PDB entry 8U1H | electron microscopy, 3.00 A resolution | chains C and D of the 7 polymer chains in the assembly

# Chain C
Molecule: ATP synthase subunit alpha
From: Bacillus sp. PS3
UniProt: A0A0M3VGF9 (A0A0M3VGF9_BACP3); residues 1-502 here = UniProt positions 1-502
Amino-acid sequence (502 residues; each row starts with the number of its first residue):
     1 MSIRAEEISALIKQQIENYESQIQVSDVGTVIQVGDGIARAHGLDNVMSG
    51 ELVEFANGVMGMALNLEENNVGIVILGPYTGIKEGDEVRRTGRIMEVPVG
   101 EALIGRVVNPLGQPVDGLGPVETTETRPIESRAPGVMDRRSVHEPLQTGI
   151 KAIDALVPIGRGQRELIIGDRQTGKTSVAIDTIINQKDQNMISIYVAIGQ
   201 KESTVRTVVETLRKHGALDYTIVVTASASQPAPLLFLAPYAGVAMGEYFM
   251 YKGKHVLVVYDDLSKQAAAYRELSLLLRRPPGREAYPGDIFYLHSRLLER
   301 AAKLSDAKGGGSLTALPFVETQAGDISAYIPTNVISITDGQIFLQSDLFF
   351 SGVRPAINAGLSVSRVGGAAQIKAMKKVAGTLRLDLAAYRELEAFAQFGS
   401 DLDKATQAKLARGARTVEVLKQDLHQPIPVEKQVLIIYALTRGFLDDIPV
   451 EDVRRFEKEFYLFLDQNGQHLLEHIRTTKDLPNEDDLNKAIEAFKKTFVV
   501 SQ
Unresolved in the structure: 1-25, 499-502
Construct notes: engineered mutation Ser193 (Cys in A0A0M3VGF9), Phe463 (Trp in A0A0M3VGF9)
Bound ions: Mg2+: Thr176 (together with AMP-PNP)
Residues lining bound ligands:
  - ADP (adenosine-5'-diphosphate): Ser364, Arg365, Val366
  - AMP-PNP (ANP; phosphoaminophosphonic acid-adenylate ester): Arg171, Gln172, Thr173, Gly174, Lys175, Thr176, Ser177, Phe349, Arg354, Pro355, Gln422, Asp423, Leu424

# Chain D
Molecule: ATP synthase subunit beta
From: Bacillus sp. PS3
Notes: engineered mutation(s): Addition of His10 tag on N-term
UniProt: A0A0M4U1P9 (A0A0M4U1P9_BACP3); residue numbers follow UniProt; this construct covers 1-473
Amino-acid sequence (484 residues; numbered -10 to 473; the number before each row is that of its first residue; numbers below 1 keep their minus sign (Met-10 is residue -10)):
   -10 MHHHHHHHHHHMTRGRVIQVMGPVVDVKFENGHLPAIYNALKIQHKARNE
    40 NEVDIDLTLEVALHLGDDTVRTIAMASTDGLIRGMEVIDTGAPISVPVGE
    90 VTLGRVFNVLGEPIDLEGDIPADARRDPIHRPAPKFEELATEVEILETGI
   140 KVVDLLAPYIKGGKIGLFGGAGVGKTVLIQELIHNIAQEHGGISVFAGVG
   190 ERTREGNDLYHEMKDSGVISKTAMVFGQMNEPPGARMRVALTGLTMAEYF
   240 RDEQGQDVLLFIDNIFRFTQAGSEVSALLGRMPSAVGYQPTLATEMGQLQ
   290 ERITSTAKGSITSIQAIYVPADDYTDPAPATTFSHLDATTNLERKLAEMG
   340 IYPAVDPLASTSRALAPEIVGEEHYQVARKVQQTLQRYKELQDIIAILGM
   390 DELSDEDKLVVHRARRIQFFLSQNFHVAEQFTGQPGSYVPVKETVRGFKE
   440 ILEGKYDHLPEDAFRLVGRIEEVVEKAKAMGVEV
Unresolved in the structure: -10 to 2, 472-473
Construct notes: initiating methionine (-10); expression tag (-9 to 0)
Bound ions: Mg2+: Thr165 (together with ADP, phosphate ion)
Residues lining bound ligands: ADP (adenosine-5'-diphosphate): Gly159, Ala160, Gly161, Val162, Gly163, Lys164, Thr165, Val166, Glu194, Tyr341, Phe414, Ala417, Phe420

# Interface between chain C and chain D
Residue-residue contacts (96; chain C residue first):
  Leu44(C) - Arg72(D)  hydrogen bond (backbone-side chain)
  Asn46(C) - Ile71(D)
  Val47(C) - Leu70(D)
  Val47(C) - Ile71(D)
  Val47(C) - Arg72(D)
  Met48(C) - Asn40(D)
  Met48(C) - Glu41(D)
  Met48(C) - Val42(D)  hydrophobic
  Met48(C) - Gly69(D)
  Met48(C) - Leu70(D)
  Met48(C) - Ile71(D)  hydrophobic
  Ser49(C) - Thr67(D)
  Ser49(C) - Asp68(D)
  Ser49(C) - Gly69(D)  hydrogen bond (backbone-backbone)
  Ser49(C) - Leu70(D)  hydrogen bond (backbone-backbone)
  Leu64(C) - Val9(D)
  Asn65(C) - Val9(D)
  Asn65(C) - Met10(D)
  Leu66(C) - Gln8(D)
  Leu66(C) - Val9(D)  hydrogen bond (backbone-backbone)
  Leu66(C) - Met10(D)
  Leu66(C) - Leu70(D)
  Leu66(C) - Arg72(D)
  Glu67(C) - Ile7(D)
  Glu67(C) - Gln8(D)
  Glu67(C) - Arg72(D)  hydrogen bond (backbone-side chain)
  Glu68(C) - Ile7(D)
  Glu68(C) - Gln8(D)
  Val71(C) - Arg72(D)
  Arg90(C) - Asn40(D)  hydrogen bond (side chain-backbone)
  Gly92(C) - Asn40(D)
  Gly135(C) - Thr192(D)
  Val136(C) - Ile103(D)  hydrophobic
  Val136(C) - Thr192(D)
  Val136(C) - Gly195(D)
  Val136(C) - Asn196(D)  hydrogen bond (backbone-side chain)
  Val136(C) - Gln217(D)
  Met137(C) - Asp104(D)
  Met137(C) - Tyr199(D)  hydrophobic
  Arg139(C) - Thr192(D)
  Arg139(C) - Asn196(D)  hydrogen bond (backbone-side chain)
  Ser141(C) - Asp197(D)
  Arg164(C) - Arg191(D)
  Arg279(C) - Gly11(D)
  Pro280(C) - Ala266(D)
  Pro280(C) - Leu267(D)
  Pro280(C) - Gly269(D)
  Arg283(C) - Val275(D)
  Gly288(C) - Glu263(D)
  Gly288(C) - Ala266(D)
  Gly288(C) - Leu267(D)
  Asp289(C) - Pro12(D)
  Asp289(C) - Leu267(D)
  Phe291(C) - Arg225(D)
  Phe291(C) - Glu263(D)
  Tyr292(C) - Ser66(D)
  Tyr292(C) - Asn219(D)
  Tyr292(C) - Glu220(D)
  Tyr292(C) - Pro221(D)
  Ser295(C) - Met218(D)  hydrogen bond (side chain-backbone)
  Ser295(C) - Asn219(D)  hydrogen bond (side chain-backbone)
  Arg296(C) - Asn219(D)
  Glu299(C) - Arg191(D)
  Glu299(C) - Thr192(D)  hydrogen bond (side chain-backbone)
  Glu299(C) - Asn219(D)
  Ser327(C) - Ala310(D)
  Tyr329(C) - Glu263(D)
  Ile335(C) - Tyr307(D)
  Ser336(C) - Arg191(D)  hydrogen bond (backbone-side chain)
  Ser336(C) - Met218(D)
  Ser336(C) - Arg256(D)
  Ile337(C) - Arg191(D)  hydrogen bond (backbone-side chain)
  Ile337(C) - Met218(D)  hydrophobic
  Thr338(C) - Arg191(D)
  Asp339(C) - Arg193(D)  salt bridge
  Gln341(C) - Ala160(D)
  Gly360(C) - Arg333(D)  hydrogen bond (backbone-side chain)
  Ser362(C) - Arg333(D)  hydrogen bond (backbone-side chain)
  Val363(C) - Ala160(D)  hydrophobic
  Val363(C) - Gly161(D)
  Arg365(C) - Ala160(D)  hydrogen bond (side chain-backbone)
  Arg365(C) - Arg191(D)
  Arg365(C) - Arg193(D)
  Val366(C) - Arg193(D)
  Arg383(C) - Glu337(D)  salt bridge
  Leu384(C) - Glu337(D)
  Ala387(C) - Glu337(D)
  Glu391(C) - Lys334(D)  salt bridge
  Glu391(C) - Met338(D)
  Phe395(C) - Asp382(D)
  Phe395(C) - Ala385(D)  hydrophobic
  Phe395(C) - Ile386(D)  hydrophobic
  Leu402(C) - Ile386(D)
  Asp403(C) - Ala385(D)
  Asp403(C) - Ile386(D)  hydrogen bond (backbone-backbone)
  Thr406(C) - Ala385(D)  hydrogen bond (side chain-backbone)
Interface residues without a listed pair, chain C (65 interface residues in all): Asp45, Asn70, Glu130, Pro134, Arg140, Val142, Pro281, Gly282, Ile326, Thr332, Asn333, Ala359, Arg390, Leu392, Phe398
Interface residues without a listed pair, chain D (57 interface residues in all): Val95, Phe215, Phe255, Gln259, Pro272, Gly276, Ile384, Leu387, Gly388

# In short
Chain C and chain D form an interface of 65 and 57 residues respectively, with 18 hydrogen bonds and 3 salt
bridges. Among the polar pairs are Asp339(C)-Arg193(D), Arg383(C)-Glu337(D) and Glu391(C)-Lys334(D). ADP is
bound between chain C and chain D. Ligands of chain C: AMP-PNP.
Chain C is ATP synthase subunit alpha and chain D is ATP synthase subunit beta, both from Bacillus sp. PS3;
the structure, Axle-less Bacillus sp. PS3 F1 ATPase mutant, was determined by electron microscopy (same
publication as 9AVJ).
